7YZY - chains B and C of the 9 polymer chains in the assembly; structure by electron microscopy, 4.80 A resolution (low resolution: residue-level contacts below are approximate; hydrogen-bond / salt-bridge calls are withheld).

[Chain B]
Name: Particulate methane monooxygenase beta subunit
Organism: Methylococcus capsulatus str. Bath
Notes: EC 1.14.18.3
UniProtKB: Q607G3 (PMOA_METCA); residues 1-247 here = UniProt positions 1-247
Amino-acid sequence (247 residues; each row starts with the number of its first residue):
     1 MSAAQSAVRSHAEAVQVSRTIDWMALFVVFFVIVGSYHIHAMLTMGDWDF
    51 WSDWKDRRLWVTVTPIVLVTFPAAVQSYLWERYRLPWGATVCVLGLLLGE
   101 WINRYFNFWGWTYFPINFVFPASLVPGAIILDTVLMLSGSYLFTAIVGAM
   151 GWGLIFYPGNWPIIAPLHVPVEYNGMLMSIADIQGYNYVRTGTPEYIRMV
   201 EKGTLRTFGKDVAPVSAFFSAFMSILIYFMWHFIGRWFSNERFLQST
Unresolved in the structure: 1-6, 192-212, 246-247

[Chain C]
Name: Methane monooxygenase subunit C2
Organism: Methylococcus capsulatus str. Bath
UniProtKB: O05111 (O05111_METCP); residue numbers follow UniProt; this construct covers 1-289
Amino-acid sequence (289 residues; each row starts with the number of its first residue):
     1 MHETKQGGEKRFTGAICRCSHRYNSMEVKMAATTIGGAAAAEAPLLDKKW
    51 LTFALAIYTVFYLWVRWYEGVYGWSAGLDSFAPEFETYWMNFLYTEIVLE
   101 IVTASILWGYLWKTRDRNLAALTPREELRRNFTHLVWLVAYAWAIYWGAS
   151 YFTEQDGTWHQTIVRDTDFTPSHIIEFYLSYPIYIITGFAAFIYAKTRLP
   201 FFAKGISLPYLVLVVGPFMILPNVGLNEWGHTFWFMEELFVAPLHYGFVI
   251 FGWLALAVMGTLTQTFYSFAQGGLGQSLCEAVDEGLIAK
Unresolved in the structure: 1-44, 283-289

[Chain B / chain C interface]
Residue-residue contacts (132; chain B residue first):
  A7(B) - P124(C)
  A7(B) - R125(C)
  V8(B) - S277(C)
  S10(B) - S277(C)
  S10(B) - L278(C)
  H11(B) - S277(C)
  H11(B) - L278(C)
  H11(B) - A281(C)
  A12(B) - S277(C)
  A12(B) - L278(C)
  E13(B) - L278(C)
  A14(B) - S277(C)
  A14(B) - L278(C)
  V15(B) - L278(C)
  V17(B) - F132(C)
  T20(B) - F132(C)
  I21(B) - F132(C)
  I21(B) - F266(C)
  I21(B) - F269(C)
  M24(B) - D47(C)
  M24(B) - L51(C)
  M24(B) - L135(C)
  M24(B) - V139(C)
  A25(B) - F266(C)
  F27(B) - L55(C)
  F27(B) - V139(C)
  F27(B) - W143(C)
  V28(B) - L138(C)
  V28(B) - V139(C)
  V28(B) - A142(C)
  V28(B) - V258(C)
  V29(B) - M259(C)
  V29(B) - L262(C)
  F31(B) - A142(C)
  F31(B) - W143(C)
  F31(B) - Y146(C)
  V32(B) - A142(C)
  V32(B) - A255(C)
  V32(B) - V258(C)
  V34(B) - Y146(C)
  V34(B) - S150(C)
  G35(B) - I145(C)
  G35(B) - A149(C)
  S36(B) - G252(C)
  S36(B) - A255(C)
  H38(B) - S150(C)
  H38(B) - E154(C)
  I39(B) - A149(C)
  I39(B) - F248(C)
  I39(B) - V249(C)
  I39(B) - G252(C)
  H40(B) - V249(C)
  H40(B) - W253(C)
  M42(B) - T153(C)
  M42(B) - E154(C)
  M42(B) - F240(C)
  L43(B) - F240(C)
  L43(B) - V241(C)
  L43(B) - H245(C)
  L43(B) - Y246(C)
  L43(B) - G247(C)
  L43(B) - F248(C)
  L43(B) - V249(C)
  T44(B) - F240(C)
  T44(B) - V249(C)
  M45(B) - F240(C)
  M45(B) - V241(C)
  G46(B) - V241(C)
  D47(B) - Q161(C)
  D47(B) - F240(C)
  W48(B) - V241(C)
  F50(B) - E154(C)
  F50(B) - Q161(C)
  W51(B) - Q161(C)
  F71(B) - W253(C)
  F71(B) - L256(C)
  V75(B) - L256(C)
  Y78(B) - M259(C)
  Y78(B) - T263(C)
  L79(B) - M259(C)
  Y83(B) - T263(C)
  Y83(B) - F266(C)
  G99(B) - S150(C)
  E100(B) - E154(C)
  I102(B) - Y146(C)
  N103(B) - Y151(C)
  N103(B) - E154(C)
  N103(B) - Q155(C)
  N103(B) - T158(C)
  R104(B) - E154(C)
  F106(B) - R66(C)
  N107(B) - R66(C)
  N107(B) - Y151(C)
  N107(B) - Q155(C)
  N107(B) - T158(C)
  F108(B) - T158(C)
  G110(B) - R66(C)
  W111(B) - R66(C)
  W111(B) - E69(C)
  W111(B) - G70(C)
  W111(B) - G73(C)
  W111(B) - W74(C)
  W111(B) - Q155(C)
  W111(B) - T158(C)
  W111(B) - W159(C)
  T112(B) - W159(C)
  T112(B) - T162(C)
  F114(B) - T162(C)
  R190(B) - Q161(C)
  T191(B) - H160(C)
  T191(B) - Q161(C)
  W231(B) - W253(C)
  F238(B) - W253(C)
  F238(B) - L256(C)
  F238(B) - G260(C)
  N240(B) - L208(C)
  N240(B) - P209(C)
  E241(B) - T263(C)
  E241(B) - Q264(C)
  R242(B) - I206(C)
  R242(B) - S207(C)
  R242(B) - L208(C)
  R242(B) - Q264(C)
  F243(B) - F201(C)
  F243(B) - F202(C)
  F243(B) - K204(C)
  F243(B) - G205(C)
  F243(B) - I206(C)
  F243(B) - S207(C)
  L244(B) - I206(C)
  Q245(B) - G205(C)
  Q245(B) - I206(C)
Also at the interface, not in a pair above, chain B (66 interface residues in all): Q16, T70, A74, R82, W237, S239
Also at the interface, not in a pair above, chain C (73 interface residues in all): L46, L128, V136, V164, L211, V212, N223, L239, I250, L254, A257, G273, L274, Q276

[Overview]
66 residues of chain B and 73 residues of chain C are in contact.
Chain B is Particulate methane monooxygenase beta subunit and chain C is Methane monooxygenase subunit C2,
both from Methylococcus capsulatus str. Bath; the structure, pMMO structure from native membranes by cryoET
and STA, was determined by electron microscopy.
